PDB entry 7EGV | X-ray diffraction, 2.54 A resolution | chains A and B

[Chain A (and B)]
Name: Acetolactate synthase
From: Trichoderma harzianum
Notes: EC 2.2.1.6; chain B of this document is another copy of the same molecule, construct and numbering; everything in this record applies to it too
Reference sequence: A0A2N1LPC4 (A0A2N1LPC4_TRIHA); residue numbers follow UniProt; this construct covers 53-689
Chain sequence (688 residues; row label = number of the first residue in the row):
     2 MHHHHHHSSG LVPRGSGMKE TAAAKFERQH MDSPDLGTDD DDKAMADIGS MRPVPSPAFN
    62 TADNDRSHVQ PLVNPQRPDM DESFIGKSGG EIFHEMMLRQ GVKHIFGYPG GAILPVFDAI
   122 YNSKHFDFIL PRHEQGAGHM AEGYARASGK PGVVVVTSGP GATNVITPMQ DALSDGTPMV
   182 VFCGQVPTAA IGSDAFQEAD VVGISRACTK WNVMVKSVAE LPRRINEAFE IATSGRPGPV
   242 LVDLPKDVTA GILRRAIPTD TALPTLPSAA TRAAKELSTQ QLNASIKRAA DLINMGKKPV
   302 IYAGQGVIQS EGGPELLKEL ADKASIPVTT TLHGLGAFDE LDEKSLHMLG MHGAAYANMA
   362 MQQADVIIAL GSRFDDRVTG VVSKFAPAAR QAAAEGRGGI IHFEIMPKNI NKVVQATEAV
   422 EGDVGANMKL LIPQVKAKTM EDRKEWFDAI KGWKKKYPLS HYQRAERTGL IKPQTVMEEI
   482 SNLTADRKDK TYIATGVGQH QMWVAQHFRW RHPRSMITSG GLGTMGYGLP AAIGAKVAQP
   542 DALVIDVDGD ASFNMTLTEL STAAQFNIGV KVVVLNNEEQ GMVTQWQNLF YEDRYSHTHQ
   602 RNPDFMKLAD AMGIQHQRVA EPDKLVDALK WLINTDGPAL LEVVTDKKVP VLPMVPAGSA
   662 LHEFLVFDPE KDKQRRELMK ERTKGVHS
Unresolved in the structure: 2-81, 259-273, 466-467, 689 (chain B: 2-79, 260-267, 593-595, 597-599, 670-689)
Sequence notes: initiating methionine (2); expression tag (3-52); engineered mutation Arg602 (Lys in A0A2N1LPC4), Ile615 (Val in A0A2N1LPC4), Val627 (Ile in A0A2N1LPC4)
Bound ions: Mg2+: Asp551, Asn578, Glu580 (together with thiamin thiazolone diphosphate)
Small-molecule neighbours:
  - FAD (flavin-adenine dinucleotide): Ser175, Asp176, Arg237, Gly305, Gln306, Gly307, Gln310, Ser311, Thr332, Leu333, His334, Gly335, Met349, Leu350, Gly351, Met352, His353, Gly354, Gly372, Ser373, Arg374, Asp376, Arg378, Val379, Phe404, Glu405, Ile406, Met407, Asn410, Gly423, Asp424, Val425, Val498, Gln502, Met503, Ser520, Gly521, Gly522, Gly524, Met583
  - J3L ((2S)-3-methyl-2-[[(2S,4R)-1-methyl-4-[(2E,4E)-octa-2,4-dienoyl]-3,5-bis(oxidanylidene)pyrrolidin-2-yl]methyl]-2-oxidanyl-butanoic acid): Arg378, Trp587, Phe591, Tyr592, Ala658
  - thiamin thiazolone diphosphate (TZD; 2-{3-[(4-amino-2-methylpyrimidin-5-yl)methyl]-4-methyl-2-oxo-2,3-dihydro-1,3-thiazol-5-yl}ethyl trihydrogen diphosphate), molecule 1: Tyr109, Pro110, Gly111, Glu135, Thr158, Pro161, Gly162, Asn165, Gln198
  - thiamin thiazolone diphosphate (TZD), molecule 2: Val498, Gly499, Gln500, His501, Trp504, Gly524, Thr525, Met526, Gly550, Asp551, Ala552, Ser553, Met556, Asn578, Glu580, Gln581, Gly582, Met583, Val584, Trp587
From the paper describing this entry:
  - conformationally variable residues (side-chain flip): Phe591
  - binding site for J3L: Gly112, Phe197, Lys247, Ala251, Arg378, Trp587, Tyr592, Ala658
  - mutagenesis - K247A (4-fold): decreased binding to J3L
  - specificity-determining residues: Ala251 (proposed by the authors, not directly observed)

[How chain A and chain B interact]
Pairs across the interface - 126 pairs, chain A then chain B:
  Tyr109(A) - Met526(B)
  Tyr109(A) - Ala552(B)
  Tyr109(A) - Met556(B)
  Tyr109(A) - Gln581(B)  hydrogen bond
  Tyr109(A) - Gln601(B)
  Pro110(A) - Gln581(B)
  Gly112(A) - Trp587(B)
  Leu115(A) - Gln588(B)
  Leu115(A) - Tyr592(B)  hydrophobic
  Pro116(A) - Tyr592(B)
  Asp119(A) - Gln588(B)  hydrogen bond
  Asp119(A) - Tyr592(B)
  Leu131(A) - Gln581(B)
  Leu131(A) - Gln601(B)
  Pro132(A) - Gln601(B)
  Arg133(A) - Asn555(B)  hydrogen bond
  Arg133(A) - Met556(B)
  Arg133(A) - Gln601(B)
  Arg133(A) - Arg602(B)  hydrogen bond (side chain-backbone)
  Arg133(A) - Pro604(B)
  His134(A) - Gln136(B)  hydrogen bond
  His134(A) - Met556(B)
  Glu135(A) - Met556(B)
  Gln136(A) - His134(B)  hydrogen bond
  Gly160(A) - Leu523(B)
  Pro161(A) - Leu523(B)
  Pro161(A) - Gly524(B)
  Pro161(A) - Thr525(B)
  Thr164(A) - Thr168(B)  hydrogen bond
  Asn165(A) - Gln136(B)
  Asn165(A) - Thr168(B)  hydrogen bond
  Thr168(A) - Thr164(B)  hydrogen bond
  Thr168(A) - Asn165(B)  hydrogen bond
  Gln171(A) - Ala200(B)
  Gln171(A) - Ile205(B)
  Ser194(A) - Lys413(B)
  Asp195(A) - Arg374(B)  hydrogen bond (backbone-side chain)
  Asp195(A) - Lys409(B)  salt bridge
  Asp195(A) - Lys413(B)  salt bridge
  Ala196(A) - Asp377(B)
  Phe197(A) - Asp377(B)  hydrogen bond (backbone-side chain)
  Phe197(A) - Arg378(B)
  Phe197(A) - Gly521(B)
  Phe197(A) - Gly522(B)
  Gln198(A) - Gly522(B)  hydrogen bond (backbone-backbone)
  Gln198(A) - Leu523(B)  hydrogen bond (side chain-backbone)
  Gln198(A) - Gly524(B)  hydrogen bond (side chain-backbone)
  Ala200(A) - Gln171(B)
  Asp201(A) - Ala208(B)
  Ile205(A) - Gln171(B)
  Ile205(A) - Ile205(B)
  Ile205(A) - Ala208(B)  hydrophobic
  Ile205(A) - Cys209(B)  hydrophobic
  Ala208(A) - Asp201(B)
  Ala208(A) - Ile205(B)  hydrophobic
  Cys209(A) - Ile205(B)  hydrophobic
  Arg374(A) - Asp195(B)  hydrogen bond (side chain-backbone)
  Asp377(A) - Ala196(B)
  Asp377(A) - Phe197(B)  hydrogen bond (side chain-backbone)
  Arg378(A) - Phe197(B)
  Lys413(A) - Ser194(B)
  Lys413(A) - Asp195(B)  salt bridge
  Gly521(A) - Phe197(B)
  Gly522(A) - Phe197(B)
  Gly522(A) - Gln198(B)  hydrogen bond (backbone-backbone)
  Leu523(A) - Gly160(B)
  Leu523(A) - Pro161(B)
  Leu523(A) - Gln198(B)  hydrogen bond (backbone-side chain)
  Gly524(A) - Pro161(B)
  Gly524(A) - Gln198(B)  hydrogen bond (backbone-side chain)
  Thr525(A) - Pro161(B)
  Met526(A) - Tyr109(B)
  Ala552(A) - Tyr109(B)
  Asn555(A) - Arg133(B)
  Asn555(A) - Thr559(B)  hydrogen bond (backbone-side chain)
  Met556(A) - Tyr109(B)
  Met556(A) - Arg133(B)
  Met556(A) - His134(B)
  Met556(A) - Glu135(B)
  Leu558(A) - Thr559(B)
  Thr559(A) - Asn555(B)  hydrogen bond (side chain-backbone)
  Thr559(A) - Leu558(B)
  Ser562(A) - Pro604(B)
  Gln566(A) - Gln601(B)
  Gln566(A) - Arg602(B)
  Gln581(A) - Tyr109(B)
  Gln581(A) - Pro110(B)
  Gln581(A) - Leu131(B)
  Val584(A) - Leu115(B)  hydrophobic
  Trp587(A) - Gly112(B)
  Trp587(A) - Leu115(B)  hydrophobic
  Tyr592(A) - Leu115(B)  hydrophobic
  Tyr592(A) - Pro116(B)
  Tyr592(A) - Asp119(B)
  Arg595(A) - Asp119(B)  salt bridge
  Arg595(A) - Tyr122(B)
  Tyr596(A) - Tyr122(B)
  Ser597(A) - Phe118(B)  hydrogen bond (side chain-backbone)
  Ser597(A) - Tyr122(B)
  His598(A) - Pro110(B)
  His598(A) - Phe118(B)
  His598(A) - Ile121(B)
  His598(A) - Phe129(B)
  His598(A) - Leu131(B)
  Thr599(A) - Pro110(B)
  His600(A) - Leu131(B)
  His600(A) - Gln566(B)
  Gln601(A) - Arg133(B)
  Gln601(A) - Gln566(B)
  Arg602(A) - Arg133(B)
  Arg602(A) - Ala565(B)
  Arg602(A) - Gln566(B)  hydrogen bond (backbone-side chain)
  Asn603(A) - Arg133(B)
  Pro604(A) - Ala612(B)
  Pro604(A) - Met613(B)  hydrophobic
  Asp605(A) - Ala612(B)  hydrogen bond (backbone-backbone)
  Lys608(A) - Asp611(B)  salt bridge
  Lys608(A) - Ala612(B)
  Leu609(A) - Leu609(B)  hydrophobic
  Leu609(A) - Ala612(B)
  Asp611(A) - Lys608(B)  salt bridge
  Ala612(A) - Pro604(B)
  Ala612(A) - Asp605(B)  hydrogen bond (backbone-backbone)
  Ala612(A) - Lys608(B)
  Ala612(A) - Leu609(B)
  Met613(A) - Pro604(B)  hydrophobic
Other interface residues (no listed pair), chain A (75 interface residues in all): Tyr122, Ile167, Ser175, Glu199, Gly204, Arg207, Lys247, Asp376, Asn410, Gln588
Other interface residues (no listed pair), chain B (73 interface residues in all): Ile167, Ser175, Glu199, Gly204, Asn410, Val414, Ser562, Tyr596, His600, Asn603, Gly614

[Summary]
Chain A and chain B form an interface of 75 and 73 residues respectively; the contacts include 26 hydrogen
bonds and 6 salt bridges. Among the polar pairs are Asp195(A)-Lys409(B), Asp195(A)-Lys413(B) and
Arg595(A)-Asp119(B). From the paper: a binding site for J3L at Gly112(A), Phe197(A) and Lys247(A) among
others; K247A of chain A reduces binding to J3L.
Chain A and chain B are both Acetolactate synthase (Trichoderma harzianum); the structure, Acetolactate
Synthase from Trichoderma harzianum with inhibitor harzianic acid, was determined by X-ray diffraction
together with 7EHE from the same study.
